PDB entry 6CND | electron microscopy, 4.80 A resolution (low resolution: residue-level contacts below are approximate; hydrogen-bond / salt-bridge calls are withheld) | chains S and Y of the 21 polymer chains in the assembly

== Chain S ==
Molecule: Transcription factor TFIIIB component B''
Source organism: Saccharomyces cerevisiae (strain ATCC 204508 / S288c)
UniProtKB: P46678 (TFC5_YEAST); the construct has insertions or renumbered stretches relative to UniProt, so the offset changes along the chain: -39 to 276 = UniProt 1-316; 360-594 = UniProt 360-594
Sequence (594 residues; each row starts with the number of its first residue; note: 40 numbers in that range are skipped by the numbering (no residue carries them; nothing is unmodelled there); numbers below 1 keep their minus sign (Met-39 is residue -39); X marks 43 residues of unknown identity (built as UNK)):
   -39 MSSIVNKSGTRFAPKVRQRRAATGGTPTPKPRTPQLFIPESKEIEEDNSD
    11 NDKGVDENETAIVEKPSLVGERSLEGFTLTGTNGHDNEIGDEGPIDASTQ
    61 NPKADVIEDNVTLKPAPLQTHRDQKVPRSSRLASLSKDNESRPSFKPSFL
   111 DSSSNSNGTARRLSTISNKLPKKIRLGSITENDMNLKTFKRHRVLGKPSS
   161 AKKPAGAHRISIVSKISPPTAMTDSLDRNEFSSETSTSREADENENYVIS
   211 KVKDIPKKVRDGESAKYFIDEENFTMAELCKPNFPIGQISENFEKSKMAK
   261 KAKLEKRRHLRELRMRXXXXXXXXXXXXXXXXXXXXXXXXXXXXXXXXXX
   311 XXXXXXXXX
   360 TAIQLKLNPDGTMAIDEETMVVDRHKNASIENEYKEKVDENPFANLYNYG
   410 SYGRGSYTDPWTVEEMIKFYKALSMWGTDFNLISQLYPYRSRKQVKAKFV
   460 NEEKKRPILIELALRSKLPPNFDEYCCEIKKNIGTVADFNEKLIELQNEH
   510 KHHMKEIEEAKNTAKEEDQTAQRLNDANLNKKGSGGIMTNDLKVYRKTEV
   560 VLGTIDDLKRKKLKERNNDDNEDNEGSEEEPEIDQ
Disordered / not traced: -39 to 276, 534-594
Curated features (UniProtKB/Swiss-Prot):
  - modified residue (Phosphoserine): Ser9, Ser138

== Chain Y ==
Molecule: 71-nt DNA strand
Sequence (71 nucleotides; row label = number of the first residue in the row; numbers below 1 keep their minus sign (DC-7 is residue -7)):
    -7 CAACTTGGCCATGGAGTCATTTTATCTTGTGTCACTTTTACAGAAAAAGT
    43 ATTACTAATATATGTTGAAAA
Disordered / not traced: -7 to 0, 30-31

== Chain S / chain Y interface ==
Contacting residue pairs (9):
  Asn407(S) - DT55(Y)
  Asn407(S) - DG56(Y)
  Tyr408(S) - DA54(Y)
  Tyr408(S) - DT55(Y)
  Gly409(S) - DT55(Y)
  Tyr416(S) - DT57(Y)
  Tyr416(S) - DT58(Y)
  Lys455(S) - DC47(Y)
  Lys455(S) - DT48(Y)
Interface residues without a listed pair, chain Y (8 interface residues in all): DG59

== Overview ==
5 residues of chain S face 8 of chain Y across their interface.
Chain S is Transcription factor TFIIIB component B'' (Saccharomyces cerevisiae (strain ATCC 204508 / S288c))
and chain Y is a 71-nt DNA strand; the structure, Yeast RNA polymerase III natural open complex (nOC), was
determined by electron microscopy together with 6CNB, 6CNC and 6CNF from the same study.
